Entry 9UUU (electron microscopy, 3.17 A resolution); this record covers chains E and F of the 6 polymer chains in the assembly.

== Chain E ==
Protein: Na(+)-translocating NADH-quinone reductase subunit E
Source organism: Vibrio cholerae O395
Notes: EC 7.2.1.1
UniProtKB: A5F5Y5 (NQRE_VIBC3); residue numbers follow UniProt; this construct covers 1-198
Amino-acid sequence (198 residues; each row starts with the number of its first residue):
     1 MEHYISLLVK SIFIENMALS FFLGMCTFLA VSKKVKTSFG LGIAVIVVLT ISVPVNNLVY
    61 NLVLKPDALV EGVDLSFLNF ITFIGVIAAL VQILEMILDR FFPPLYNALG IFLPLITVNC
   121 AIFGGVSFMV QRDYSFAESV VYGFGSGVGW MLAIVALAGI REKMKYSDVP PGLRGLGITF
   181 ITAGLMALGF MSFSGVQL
Small-molecule neighbours: 2Fe-2S cluster (FES): G24, M25, C26, V118, C120
Reported in the primary citation:
  - binding site for 2Fe-2S cluster: V118, C120 (from molecular simulation)

== Chain F ==
Protein: Na(+)-translocating NADH-quinone reductase subunit F
Source organism: Vibrio cholerae O395
Notes: EC 7.2.1.1
UniProtKB: A5F5Y4 (NQRF_VIBC3); numbering as in UniProt (aligned over 1-408)
Amino-acid sequence (414 residues; row label = number of the first residue in the row):
     1 MSTIIFGVVM FTLIILALVL VILFAKSKLV PTGDITISIN GDPEKAIVTQ PGGKLLTALA
    61 GAGVFVSSAC GGGGSCGQCR VKIKSGGGDI LPTELDHISK GEAREGERLA CQVAVKADMD
   121 LELPEEIFGV KKWECTVISN DNKATFIKEL KLAIPDGESV PFRAGGYIQI EAPAHHVKYA
   181 DFDVPEKYRG DWDKFNLFRY ESKVDEPIIR AYSMANYPEE FGIIMLNVRI ATPPPNNPNV
   241 PPGQMSSYIW SLKAGDKCTI SGPFGEFFAK DTDAEMVFIG GGAGMAPMRS HIFDQLKRLK
   301 SKRKMSYWYG ARSKREMFYV EDFDGLAAEN DNFVWHCALS DPQPEDNWTG YTGFIHNVLY
   361 ENYLKDHEAP EDCEYYMCGP PMMNAAVINM LKNLGVEEEN ILLDDFGGHH HHHH
Disordered / not traced: 409-414
Sequence notes: expression tag (409-414)
Small-molecule neighbours:
  - FAD (flavin-adenine dinucleotide): Y167, I208, R210, A211, Y212, S213, N227, V228, R229, A231, T232, P233, P234, V240, P241, P242, G243, Q244, M245, S246, F406, G407
  - 2Fe-2S cluster (FES): C70, G71, G74, G77, Q78, C79, L109, A110, C111, Q112
  - NADH (NAI; 1,4-dihydronicotinamide adenine dinucleotide): I147, R229, G281, G282, A283, Y309, G310, A311, R312, E316, F318, S340, G379, P380, P381, M383, D405, F406
Curated features (UniProtKB/Swiss-Prot):
  - binding site ([2Fe-2S] cluster): C70, C76, C79, C111
  - mutagenesis: C70 (C70A: Loss of the 2Fe-2S center, but does not affect flavin content. Exhibits very low NADH:quinone oxidoreductase activity), C76 (C76A: Loss of the 2Fe-2S center, but does not affect flavin content. Exhibits very low NADH:quinone oxidoreductase activity), C79 (C79A: Loss of the 2Fe-2S center, but does not affect flavin content. Exhibits very low NADH:quinone oxidoreductase activity), C111 (C111A: Loss of the 2Fe-2S center, but does not affect flavin content. Exhibits very low NADH:quinone oxidoreductase activity), R210 (R210L: Decreases flavin content, but does not affect the 2Fe-2S center. Exhibits very low NADH:quinone oxidoreductase activity), Y212 (Y212L: Decreases flavin content, but does not affect the 2Fe-2S center. Exhibits very low NADH:quinone oxidoreductase activity), S246 (S246A: Decreases flavin content, but does not affect the 2Fe-2S center. Exhibits very low NADH:quinone oxidoreductase activity)

== Chain E / chain F interface ==
Contacting residue pairs - 19 pairs, chain E then chain F:
  V63(E) - M10(F)  hydrophobic
  V70(E) - F6(F)  hydrophobic
  V73(E) - S2(F)
  L75(E) - M10(F)  hydrophobic
  L78(E) - F11(F)  hydrophobic
  I81(E) - F11(F)  hydrophobic
  T82(E) - I14(F)
  G85(E) - L18(F)
  V86(E) - L18(F)
  A89(E) - L18(F)  hydrophobic
  A89(E) - I22(F)  hydrophobic
  Q92(E) - I22(F)
  I93(E) - A25(F)  hydrophobic
  M96(E) - K26(F)
  M96(E) - L29(F)  hydrophobic
  I97(E) - L29(F)  hydrophobic
  P103(E) - D89(F)
  Y106(E) - D89(F)
  N107(E) - D89(F)  hydrogen bond
Interface residues without a listed pair, chain E (22 interface residues in all): L64, L69, D74, F77, R100
Interface residues without a listed pair, chain F (15 interface residues in all): T3, G7, I15, V21

== In short ==
Chain E and chain F form an interface of 22 and 15 residues respectively, with 1 hydrogen bond. The
hydrogen-bonded pair is N107(E)-D89(F). Ligands of chain E: 2Fe-2S cluster. Bound to chain F: 2Fe-2S cluster,
flavin-adenine dinucleotide and NADH. From the paper: a binding site for 2Fe-2S cluster at V118(E) and
C120(E).
Here chain E is Na(+)-translocating NADH-quinone reductase subunit E and chain F is Na(+)-translocating
NADH-quinone reductase subunit F, both from Vibrio cholerae O395. Entry 9UUU (Cryo-EM structure of
Na+-translocating NADH-ubiquinone oxidoreductase from Vibrio cholerae reduced by NADH) was determined by
electron microscopy together with 9U5G, 9UD3, 9UD4, 9UD5, 9UD6, 9UD8 and 4 further entries from the same
study.
